Entry 8FRS (electron microscopy, 3.96 A resolution); this record covers chains f and H of the 14 polymer chains in the assembly.

[Chain f]
Molecule: Structural protein gp24
From: Pseudomonas phage vB_PaeM_E217
UniProt: A0A2K8HLV9 (A0A2K8HLV9_9CAUD); residue numbers follow UniProt; this construct covers 1-211
Amino-acid sequence (211 residues; each row starts with the number of its first residue):
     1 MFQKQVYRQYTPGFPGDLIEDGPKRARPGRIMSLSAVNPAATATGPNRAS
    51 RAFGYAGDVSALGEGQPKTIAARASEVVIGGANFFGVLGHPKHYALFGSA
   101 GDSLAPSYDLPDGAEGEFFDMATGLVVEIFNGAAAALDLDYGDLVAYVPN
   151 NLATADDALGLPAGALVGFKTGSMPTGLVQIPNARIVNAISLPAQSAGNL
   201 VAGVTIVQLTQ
Sequence notes: conflict A49 (Ile in A0A2K8HLV9), D157 (Asn in A0A2K8HLV9)
Reported in the primary citation:
  - self-association interface (contacts with another copy of this molecule): M1 to R25, D58 to S75

[Chain H]
Molecule: Major structural protein
From: Pseudomonas phage vB_PaeM_E217
UniProt: A0A2K8HL59 (A0A2K8HL59_9CAUD); numbering as in UniProt (aligned over 66-382)
Amino-acid sequence (317 residues; each row starts with the number of its first residue):
    66 NFTAPVTTPSIPTPIQFLQTWLPGFVKVMTAARKIDEIIGIDTVGSWEDQ
   116 EIVQGIVEPAGTAVEYGDHTNIPLTSWNANFERRTIVRGELGMMVGTLEE
   166 GRASAIRLNSAETKRQQAAIGLETFRNAIGFYGWQSGLGNRTYGFLNDPN
   216 LPAFQTPPSQGWSTADWAGIIGDIREAVRQLRIQSQDQIDPKAEKITLAL
   266 ATSKVDYLSVTTPYGISVSDWIEQTYPKMRIVSAPELSGVQMKNQEPEDA
   316 LVLFVEDVNAAVDGSTDGGSVFSQLVQSKFITLGVEKRAKSYVEDFSNGT
   366 AGALCKRPWAVVRYLGI

[How chain f and chain H interact]
Pairs across the interface - 29 pairs, chain f then chain H:
  Y7(f) - A69(H)  hydrophobic
  Y7(f) - V71(H)  hydrophobic
  Q9(f) - T68(H)
  T11(f) - F67(H)  hydrogen bond (side chain-backbone)
  T11(f) - T68(H)
  P12(f) - F67(H)  hydrophobic
  G13(f) - F67(H)
  F14(f) - P70(H)  hydrophobic
  F14(f) - P74(H)  hydrophobic
  P91(f) - I76(H)
  Y94(f) - I76(H)
  A95(f) - I76(H)
  A95(f) - T78(H)
  L96(f) - I76(H)
  L96(f) - T78(H)  hydrogen bond (backbone-backbone)
  L96(f) - P79(H)  hydrophobic
  F97(f) - I80(H)  hydrophobic
  L104(f) - Q81(H)
  P106(f) - T73(H)
  P106(f) - S75(H)
  S107(f) - S75(H)
  S107(f) - I76(H)  hydrogen bond (backbone-backbone)
  D109(f) - I76(H)
  A189(f) - N66(H)
  I190(f) - N66(H)
  V204(f) - N66(H)
  V204(f) - F67(H)  hydrophobic
  T205(f) - F67(H)
  V207(f) - F67(H)  hydrophobic
Interface residues without a listed pair, chain f (27 interface residues in all): Q3, Y10, K92, Y108, L110, V126, N188
Interface residues without a listed pair, chain H (16 interface residues in all): P77, L83

[Summary]
27 residues of chain f face 16 of chain H across their interface, with 3 hydrogen bonds. Polar pairs include
T11(f)-F67(H), L96(f)-T78(H) and S107(f)-I76(H). From the paper: a self-association interface involving M1(f)
and D58(f).
Here chain f is Structural protein gp24 and chain H is Major structural protein, both from Pseudomonas phage
vB_PaeM_E217. Entry 8FRS (Pseudomonas phage E217 5-fold vertex (capsid and decorating proteins)) was
determined by electron microscopy together with 8ENV, 8FUV, 8FVG and 8FVH from the same study.
